PDB entry 6T9U | X-ray diffraction, 1.07 A resolution | chain A

# Chain A
Molecule: Cationic Trypsin
Source organism: Bos taurus
Notes: EC 3.4.21.4
UniProtKB: P00760 (TRY1_BOVIN); the construct lacks a stretch of the UniProt sequence and is renumbered around it, so the offset changes along the chain: -7 to 34 = UniProt 1-42; 37-67 = UniProt 43-73; 69-125 = UniProt 74-130; 127-130 = UniProt 131-134; 6 more segments
Chain sequence (246 residues; each row starts with the number of its first residue; note: 10 numbers in that range are skipped by the numbering (no residue carries them; nothing is unmodelled there); numbers below 1 keep their minus sign (Met-7 is residue -7)):
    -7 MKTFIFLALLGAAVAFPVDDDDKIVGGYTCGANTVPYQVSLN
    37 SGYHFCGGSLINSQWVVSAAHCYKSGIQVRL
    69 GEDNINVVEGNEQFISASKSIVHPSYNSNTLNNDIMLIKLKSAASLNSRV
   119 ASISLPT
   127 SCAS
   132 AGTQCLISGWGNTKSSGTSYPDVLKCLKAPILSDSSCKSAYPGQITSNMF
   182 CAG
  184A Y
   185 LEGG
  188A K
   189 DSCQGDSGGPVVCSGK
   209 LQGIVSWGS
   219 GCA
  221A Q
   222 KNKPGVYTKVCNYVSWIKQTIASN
Disordered / not traced: -7 to 15
Swiss-Prot annotation at these positions:
  - active site (Charge relay system): His57, Asp102, Ser195
  - binding site (Ca(2+)): Glu70, Asn72, Val75, Glu80
  - binding site (substrate): Asp189, Ser190, Gln192, Gly193, Ser195
Disulfide bonds: Cys22-Cys157, Cys42-Cys58, Cys128-Cys232, Cys136-Cys201, Cys168-Cys182, Cys191-Cys220
Bound ions: Ca2+: Glu70, Asn72, Val75, Glu80
Small-molecule neighbours:
  - MZE (1-tert-butyl-3-[1-[(2S)-3-(3-carbamimidoylphenyl)-2-[[3-(3-carbamimidoylphenyl)phenyl]sulfonylamino]propanoyl]piperidin-4-yl]urea): His57, Asn97, Thr98, Leu99, Gln175, Asp189, Ser190, Cys191, Gln192, Ser195, Val213, Ser214, Trp215, Gly216, Ser217, Gly219, Cys220, Gly226, Tyr228
  - trifluoroacetic acid (TFA): Phe41, Cys42, His57, Cys191, Gln192, Gly193, Asp194, Ser195

# Summary
Bound to chain A: compound MZE and trifluoroacetic acid. The Ca2+ site is built by Glu70, Asn72, Val75 and
Glu80. UniProt lists 3 active-site residues, 4 Ca2+-binding residues and 5 substrate-binding residues.
Chain A is Cationic Trypsin (Bos taurus); the structure, Bovine Trypsine in complex with the synthetic
inhibitor
(S)-3'-(N-(1-(4-(3-(tert-butyl)ureido)piperidin-1-yl)-3-(3-carbamimidoylphenyl)-1-oxopropan-2-yl)sulfamoyl)-[1,1'-biphenyl]-3-carboximidamide
(MI-490), was determined by X-ray diffraction, deposited together with 6T89, 6T9T and 6T9V.
